Entry 2XAV (X-ray diffraction, 2.80 A resolution); this record covers chains A and D of the 4 polymer chains in the assembly.

[Chain A]
Protein: Ribonucleoside-diphosphate reductase 1 subunit alpha
Organism: Escherichia coli K-12
Notes: EC 1.17.4.1
UniProtKB: P00452 (RIR1_ECOLI); residue numbers follow UniProt; this construct covers 1-761
Chain sequence (761 residues; numbered 1 to 761; the number before each row is that of its first residue):
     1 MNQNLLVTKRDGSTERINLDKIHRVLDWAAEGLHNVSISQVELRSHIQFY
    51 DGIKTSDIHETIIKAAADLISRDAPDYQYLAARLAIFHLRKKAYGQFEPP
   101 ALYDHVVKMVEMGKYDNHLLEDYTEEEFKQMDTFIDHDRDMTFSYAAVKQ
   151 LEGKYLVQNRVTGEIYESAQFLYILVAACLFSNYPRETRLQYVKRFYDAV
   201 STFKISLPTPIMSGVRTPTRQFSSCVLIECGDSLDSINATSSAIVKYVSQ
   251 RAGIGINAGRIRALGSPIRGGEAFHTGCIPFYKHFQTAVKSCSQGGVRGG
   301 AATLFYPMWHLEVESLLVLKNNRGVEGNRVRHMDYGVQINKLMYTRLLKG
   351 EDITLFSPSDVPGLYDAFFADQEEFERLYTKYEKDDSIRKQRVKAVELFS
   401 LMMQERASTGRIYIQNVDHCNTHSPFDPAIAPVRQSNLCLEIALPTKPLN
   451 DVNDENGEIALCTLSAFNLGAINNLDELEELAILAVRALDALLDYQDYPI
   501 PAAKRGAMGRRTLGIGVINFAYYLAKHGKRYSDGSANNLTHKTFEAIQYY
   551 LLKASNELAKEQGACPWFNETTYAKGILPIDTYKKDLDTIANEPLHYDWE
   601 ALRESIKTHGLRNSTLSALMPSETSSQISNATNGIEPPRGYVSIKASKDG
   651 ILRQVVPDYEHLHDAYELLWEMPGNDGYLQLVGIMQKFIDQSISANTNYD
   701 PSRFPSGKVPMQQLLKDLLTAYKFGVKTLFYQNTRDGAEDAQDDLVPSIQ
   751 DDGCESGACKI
Unresolved in the structure: 1-3, 268-273, 738-761
Modified / non-standard residues: Tyr-731 (meta-nitro-tyrosine; NIY)
Sequence notes: engineered mutation Phe-730 (Tyr in P00452)
Swiss-Prot annotation at these positions:
  - active site: Asn-437 (Proton acceptor), Cys-439 (Cysteine radical intermediate), Glu-441 (Proton acceptor)
  - binding site (ATP): Lys-9, Glu-15 to Lys-21, Thr-55, Lys-91
  - binding site (GDP): Thr-209, Asn-437, Glu-441, Glu-623 to Ser-625
  - binding site (dTTP): Asp-232 to Leu-234, Arg-262, Arg-269
  - site: Cys-225 (Important for hydrogen atom transfer), Cys-462 (Important for hydrogen atom transfer), Cys-754 (Interacts with thioredoxin/glutaredoxin), Cys-759 (Interacts with thioredoxin/glutaredoxin)
  - modified residue: Lys-283 (N6-acetyllysine)
  - natural variant: Met-1 to Asn-2 (deletion: In 15% of the chains), Met-1 (deletion: In 30% of the chains)
  - mutagenesis: Glu-441 (E441A/Q: Loss of activity; E441D: Decrease in activity)
Reported in the primary citation:
  - catalytic residues: Cys-439 (citing earlier work)

[Chain D]
Protein: Ribonucleoside-diphosphate reductase 1 subunit beta
Notes: EC 1.17.4.1; fragment: ribonucleotide reductase r2-peptide, residues 357-376
UniProtKB: P69924 (RIR2_ECOLI); residues 356-375 here correspond to UniProt positions 357-376 (UniProt number = residue number + 1)
Chain sequence (20 residues; numbered 356 to 375; the number before each row is that of its first residue):
   356 YLVGQIDSEVDTDDLSNFQL
Unresolved in the structure: 356-359

[Interface between chain A and chain D]
Contacting residue pairs (38):
  Tyr-344(A) / Leu-375(D)  hydrophobic
  Thr-345(A) / Leu-375(D)
  Leu-347(A) / Thr-367(D)
  Leu-348(A) / Thr-367(D)
  Leu-348(A) / Leu-370(D)
  Leu-348(A) / Ser-371(D)
  Leu-348(A) / Phe-373(D)
  Leu-348(A) / Leu-375(D)  hydrophobic
  Gly-350(A) / Thr-367(D)
  Val-396(A) / Val-365(D)  hydrophobic
  Ser-400(A) / Val-365(D)
  Gln-404(A) / Ile-361(D)
  Ala-407(A) / Ile-361(D)  hydrophobic
  Lys-584(A) / Leu-375(D)  hydrogen bond (side chain-backbone)
  Asp-586(A) / Leu-375(D)
  Lys-708(A) / Gln-360(D)
  Lys-708(A) / Ile-361(D)
  Lys-708(A) / Asp-362(D)
  Val-709(A) / Gln-360(D)  hydrogen bond (backbone-backbone)
  Val-709(A) / Ile-361(D)
  Val-709(A) / Asp-362(D)  hydrogen bond (backbone-backbone)
  Pro-710(A) / Asp-362(D)
  Met-711(A) / Asp-362(D)  hydrogen bond (backbone-backbone)
  Met-711(A) / Ser-363(D)
  Met-711(A) / Val-365(D)  hydrophobic
  Gln-712(A) / Glu-364(D)
  Gln-712(A) / Val-365(D)
  Gln-712(A) / Asp-366(D)  hydrogen bond (side chain-backbone)
  Gln-712(A) / Asp-369(D)  hydrogen bond
  Leu-715(A) / Val-365(D)  hydrophobic
  Lys-716(A) / Phe-373(D)
  Leu-719(A) / Leu-370(D)  hydrophobic
  Leu-719(A) / Phe-373(D)
  Thr-720(A) / Phe-373(D)
  Tyr-722(A) / Leu-375(D)
  Lys-723(A) / Phe-373(D)
  Lys-723(A) / Gln-374(D)  hydrogen bond (side chain-backbone)
  Lys-723(A) / Leu-375(D)
Also at the interface, not in a pair above, chain A (26 interface residues in all): Lys-341, Lys-349, Gly-707, Leu-714

[Summary]
26 residues of chain A face 14 of chain D across their interface; the contacts include 7 hydrogen bonds. Among
the polar pairs are Lys-584(A)/Leu-375(D), Gln-712(A)/Asp-366(D) and Gln-712(A)/Asp-369(D). UniProt lists 3
active-site residues, 10 ATP-binding residues, 6 GDP-binding residues and 5 dTTP-binding residues on chain A.
The paper reports the catalytic residue Cys-439(A).
Here chain A is Ribonucleoside-diphosphate reductase 1 subunit alpha (Escherichia coli K-12) and chain D is
Ribonucleoside-diphosphate reductase 1 subunit beta. Entry 2XAV (Ribonucleotide reductase Y731NO2Y and Y730F
modified R1 subunit of E. coli) was determined by X-ray diffraction (same publication as 2X0X, 2XAK, 2XAP,
2XAW, 2XAY and 2XAZ).
